PDB entry 1XR7 | X-ray diffraction, 2.30 A resolution | chain A

# Chain A
Protein: Genome polyprotein
Organism: Human rhinovirus 16
Notes: EC 2.7.7.48; fragment: rna-directed rna polymerase
UniProt: Q82122 (POLG_HRV16); residues 1-460 here correspond to UniProt positions 1694-2153 (UniProt number = residue number + 1693)
Chain sequence (460 residues; row label = number of the first residue in the row):
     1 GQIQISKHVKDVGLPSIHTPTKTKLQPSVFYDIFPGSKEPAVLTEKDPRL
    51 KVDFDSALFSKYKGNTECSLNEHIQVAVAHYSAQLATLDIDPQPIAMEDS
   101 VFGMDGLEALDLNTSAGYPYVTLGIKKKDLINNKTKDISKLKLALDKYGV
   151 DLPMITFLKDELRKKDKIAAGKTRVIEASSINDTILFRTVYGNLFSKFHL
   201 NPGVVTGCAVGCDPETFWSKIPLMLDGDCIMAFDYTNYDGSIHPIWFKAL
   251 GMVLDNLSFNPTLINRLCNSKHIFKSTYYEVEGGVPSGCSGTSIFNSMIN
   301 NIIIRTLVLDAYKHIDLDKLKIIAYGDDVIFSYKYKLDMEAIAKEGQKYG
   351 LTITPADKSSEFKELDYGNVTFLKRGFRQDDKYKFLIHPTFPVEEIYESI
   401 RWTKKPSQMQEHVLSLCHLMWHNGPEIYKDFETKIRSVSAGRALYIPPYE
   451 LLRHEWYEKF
Swiss-Prot annotation at these positions:
  - binding site (Mg(2+)): Asp234, Asp327

# In short
From UniProt: Mg2+-binding residues Asp234 and Asp327.
Chain A is Genome polyprotein (Human rhinovirus 16); the structure, Crystal structure of RNA-dependent RNA
Polymerase 3D from human rhinovirus serotype 16, was determined by X-ray diffraction together with 1XR5 and
1XR6 from the same study.
